PDB entry 8R3M | electron microscopy, 3.49 A resolution | chains C and D of the 10 polymer chains in the assembly

== Chain C ==
Name: DNA-directed RNA polymerase subunit beta
From: Mycolicibacterium smegmatis MC2 155
Notes: EC 2.7.7.6
Reference sequence: P60281 (RPOB_MYCS2); residue numbers follow UniProt; this construct covers 1-1169
Sequence (1169 residues; numbered 1 to 1169; the number before each row is that of its first residue):
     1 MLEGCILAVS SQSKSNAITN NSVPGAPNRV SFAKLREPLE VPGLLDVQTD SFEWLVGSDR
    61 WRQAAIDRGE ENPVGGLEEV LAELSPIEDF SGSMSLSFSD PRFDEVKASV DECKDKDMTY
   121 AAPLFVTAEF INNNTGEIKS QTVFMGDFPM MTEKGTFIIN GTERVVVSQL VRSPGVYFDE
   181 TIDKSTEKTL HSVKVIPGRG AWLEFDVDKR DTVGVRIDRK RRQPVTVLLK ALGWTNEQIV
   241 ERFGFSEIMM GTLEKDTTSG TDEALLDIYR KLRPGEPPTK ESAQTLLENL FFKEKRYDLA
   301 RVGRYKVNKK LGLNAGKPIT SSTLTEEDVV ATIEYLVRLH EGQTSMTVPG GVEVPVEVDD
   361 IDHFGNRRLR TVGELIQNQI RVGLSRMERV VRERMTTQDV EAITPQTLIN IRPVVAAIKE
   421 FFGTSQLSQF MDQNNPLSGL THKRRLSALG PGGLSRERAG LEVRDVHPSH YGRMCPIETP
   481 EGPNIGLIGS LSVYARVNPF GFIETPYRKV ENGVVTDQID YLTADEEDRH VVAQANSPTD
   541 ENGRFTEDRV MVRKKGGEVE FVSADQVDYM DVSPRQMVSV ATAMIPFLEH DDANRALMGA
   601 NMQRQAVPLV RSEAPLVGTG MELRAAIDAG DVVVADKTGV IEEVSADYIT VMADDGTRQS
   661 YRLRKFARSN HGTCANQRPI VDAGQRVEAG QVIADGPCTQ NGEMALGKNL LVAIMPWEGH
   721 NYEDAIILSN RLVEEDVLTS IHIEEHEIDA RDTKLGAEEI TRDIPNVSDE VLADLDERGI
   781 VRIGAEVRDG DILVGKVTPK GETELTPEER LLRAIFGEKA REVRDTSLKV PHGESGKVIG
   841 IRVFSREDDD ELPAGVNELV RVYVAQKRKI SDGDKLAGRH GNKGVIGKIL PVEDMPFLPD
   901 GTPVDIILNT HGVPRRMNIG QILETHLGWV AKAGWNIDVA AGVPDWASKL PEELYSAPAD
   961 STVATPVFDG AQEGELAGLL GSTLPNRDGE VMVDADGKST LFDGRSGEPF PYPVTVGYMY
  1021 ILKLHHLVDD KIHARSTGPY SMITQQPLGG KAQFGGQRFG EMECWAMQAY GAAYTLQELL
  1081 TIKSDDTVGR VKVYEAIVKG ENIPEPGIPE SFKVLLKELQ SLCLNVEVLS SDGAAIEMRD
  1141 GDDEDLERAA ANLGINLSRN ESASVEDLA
Unresolved in the structure: 1-21, 1131-1169
Curated features (UniProtKB/Swiss-Prot):
  - mutagenesis: Gln429 (Q429K/L: Rifampicin (Rif) resistant), Asp432 (D432V: Rifampicin (Rif) resistant; D432Y: Rifampicin (Rif) resistant; RbpA no longer rescues transcription in the presence of Rif. Decreased affinity for Rif, no change in affinity for RbpA), His442 (H442D/L/P/R/Y: Rifampicin (Rif) resistant), Arg445 (R445L/P: Rifampicin (Rif) resistant), Ser447 (S447L/P/W: Rifampicin (Rif) resistant; RbpA no longer rescues transcription in the presence of Rif, decreased affinity for Rif, no change in affinity for RbpA; tested in the Leu mutation), Leu449 (L449P: Rifampicin (Rif) resistant)

== Chain D ==
Name: DNA-directed RNA polymerase subunit beta'
From: Mycolicibacterium smegmatis MC2 155
Reference sequence: A0QS66 (RPOC_MYCS2); residue numbers follow UniProt; this construct covers 1-1317
Sequence (1317 residues; row label = number of the first residue in the row):
     1 MLDVNFFDEL RIGLATADDI RNWSYGEVKK PETINYRTLK PEKDGLFCEK IFGPTRDWEC
    61 YCGKYKRVRF KGIICERCGV EVTRAKVRRE RMGHIELAAP VTHIWYFKGV PSRLGYLLDL
   121 APKDLEKIIY FAAYVITSVD DEMRHNELST LEAEMAVEKK AVEDQRDADL EARAQKLEAD
   181 LAELEAEGAK SDVRRKVRDS GEREMRQLRD RAQRELDRLD EIWNTFTKLA PKQLIVDEVL
   241 YRELQDRYGE YFTGAMGAES IKKLIENFDI DAEAESLREV IRSGKGQKKL RALKRLKVVA
   301 AFQQSGNSPM GMVLDAVPVI PPELRPMVQL DGGRFATSDL NDLYRRVINR NNRLKRLIDL
   361 GAPEIIVNNE KRMLQESVDA LFDNGRRGRP VTGPGNRPLK SLSDLLKGKQ GRFRQNLLGK
   421 RVDYSGRSVI VVGPQLKLHQ CGLPKLMALE LFKPFVMKRL VDLNHAQNIK SAKRMVERQR
   481 PQVWDVLEEV IAEHPVLLNR APTLHRLGIQ AFEPQLVEGK AIQLHPLVCE AFNADFDGDQ
   541 MAVHLPLSAE AQAEARILML SSNNILSPAS GKPLAMPRLD MVTGLYYLTT LVEGATGEYQ
   601 AATKDAPEQG VYSSPAEAIM AMDRGALSVR AKIKVRLTEL RPPTDLEAQL FENGWKPGDA
   661 WTAETTLGRV MFNELLPKSY PFVNEQMHKK VQARIINDLA ERFPMIVVAQ TVDKLKDAGF
   721 YWATRSGVTV SMADVLVPPQ KQEILERHEA EADAIERKYQ RGALNHTERN ESLVKIWQDA
   781 TEEVGKALEE FYPADNPIIT IVKSGATGNL TQTRTLAGMK GLVTNPKGEF IPRPIKSSFR
   841 EGLTVLEYFI NTHGARKGLA DTALRTADSG YLTRRLVDVS QDVIVREHDC ETERGINVTL
   901 AERGPDGTLI RDAHVETSAF ARTLATDAVD ANGNVIIERG HDLGDPAIDA LLAAGITTVK
   961 VRSVLTCTSA TGVCAMCYGR SMATGKLVDI GEAVGIVAAQ SIGEPGTQLT MRTFHQGGVT
  1021 GGADIVGGLP RVQELFEARV PRNKAPIADV AGRVRLEESD KFFKITIVPD DGGEEVVYDK
  1081 LSKRQRLRVI THEDGTEGVL SDGDHVEVGD QLMEGAADPH EVLRVQGPRE VQIHLVKEVQ
  1141 EVYRAQGVSI HDKHIEVIVR QMLRRVTIID SGSTEFLPGS LTERAEFEAE NRRVVAEGGE
  1201 PAAGRPVLMG ITKASLATDS WLSAASFQET TRVLTDAAIN CRSDKLNGLK ENVIIGKLIP
  1261 AGTGISRYRN IQVQPTEEAR AAAYTIPSYE DQYYSPDFGQ ATGAAVPLDD YGYSDYR
Unresolved in the structure: 1-3, 1284-1317
Curated features (UniProtKB/Swiss-Prot):
  - binding site (Zn(2+)): Cys60, Cys62, Cys75, Cys78, Cys890, Cys967, Cys974, Cys977
  - binding site (Mg(2+)): Asp535, Asp537, Asp539
Bound ions: Zn2+ site 1: Cys60, Cys62, Cys75, Cys78; Mg2+: Asp535, Asp537, Asp539 (shared with 1 residue of chain H); Zn2+ site 2: Cys890, Cys967, Cys974, Cys977

== How chain C and chain D interact ==
Contacting residue pairs (275; chain C residue first):
  Lys184(C) - Thr1020(D)  hydrogen bond
  Leu461(C) - Ala860(D)  hydrophobic
  Glu462(C) - Gln1016(D)
  Arg464(C) - Arg856(D)  hydrogen bond (backbone-side chain)
  Asp465(C) - Pro826(D)
  Val466(C) - His853(D)  hydrogen bond (backbone-side chain)
  Val466(C) - Arg856(D)
  His467(C) - Phe849(D)
  Pro468(C) - Phe849(D)  hydrophobic
  Tyr471(C) - Val845(D)
  Tyr471(C) - Phe849(D)
  Pro476(C) - Phe849(D)  hydrophobic
  Pro476(C) - Arg856(D)  hydrogen bond (backbone-side chain)
  Thr479(C) - Arg856(D)
  Glu481(C) - Leu859(D)
  Ile485(C) - Leu859(D)  hydrophobic
  Gly486(C) - Arg856(D)
  Gln534(C) - Leu846(D)
  Met551(C) - Leu846(D)  hydrophobic
  Arg553(C) - Leu846(D)
  Val559(C) - Arg833(D)
  Val559(C) - Leu846(D)  hydrophobic
  Phe561(C) - Arg833(D)
  Pro574(C) - Val845(D)
  Met577(C) - Val845(D)  hydrophobic
  Leu588(C) - Tyr848(D)  hydrogen bond (backbone-side chain)
  Glu589(C) - Gly842(D)
  Glu589(C) - Leu843(D)  hydrogen bond (backbone-backbone)
  His590(C) - Phe839(D)
  His590(C) - Arg840(D)  hydrogen bond (side chain-backbone)
  His590(C) - Glu841(D)
  Asp591(C) - Phe839(D)
  Asp591(C) - Tyr848(D)  hydrogen bond (backbone-side chain)
  Asp592(C) - Phe839(D)
  Asp592(C) - Tyr848(D)
  Asp592(C) - Asn851(D)
  Ala593(C) - Asn851(D)
  Ala593(C) - Ala855(D)  hydrophobic
  Ala596(C) - Tyr848(D)
  Ile714(C) - Thr729(D)  hydrogen bond (backbone-side chain)
  Met715(C) - Thr724(D)
  Pro716(C) - Ala723(D)
  Pro716(C) - Thr724(D)
  Pro716(C) - Val728(D)
  Trp717(C) - Thr724(D)
  Glu718(C) - Pro434(D)
  Glu718(C) - Phe720(D)
  Glu718(C) - Thr724(D)  hydrogen bond (backbone-side chain)
  Glu718(C) - Arg725(D)  salt bridge
  Gly719(C) - Val432(D)
  Gly719(C) - Phe720(D)
  His720(C) - Val432(D)
  His720(C) - Pro434(D)
  Tyr722(C) - Val432(D)  hydrophobic
  Tyr722(C) - Pro526(D)  hydrogen bond (side chain-backbone)
  Tyr722(C) - Phe536(D)
  Tyr722(C) - Arg578(D)  hydrogen bond
  Tyr722(C) - Leu579(D)  hydrophobic
  Tyr722(C) - Asp580(D)
  Tyr722(C) - Met581(D)
  Glu723(C) - Asp535(D)
  Glu723(C) - Phe536(D)  hydrogen bond (backbone-backbone)
  Glu723(C) - Arg578(D)  salt bridge
  Glu723(C) - Leu579(D)
  Asp724(C) - Phe536(D)
  Ala725(C) - Val432(D)  hydrophobic
  Ala725(C) - Phe536(D)
  Arg788(C) - Gln479(D)  hydrogen bond
  Glu804(C) - Arg67(D)  salt bridge
  Pro807(C) - Arg67(D)
  His832(C) - Glu477(D)  salt bridge
  Lys875(C) - Asp537(D)
  Lys883(C) - Asp537(D)
  Val885(C) - Ile430(D)
  Val885(C) - Val431(D)  hydrophobic
  Val885(C) - Phe536(D)  hydrogen bond (backbone-backbone)
  Val885(C) - Gly538(D)
  Ile886(C) - Val431(D)
  Asn909(C) - Asp580(D)  hydrogen bond
  Thr910(C) - Val728(D)
  Thr910(C) - Thr729(D)
  Thr910(C) - Val730(D)
  His911(C) - Asp580(D)  salt bridge
  His911(C) - Thr583(D)  hydrogen bond
  Arg915(C) - Thr807(D)  hydrogen bond
  Arg915(C) - Gln812(D)
  Met917(C) - Leu816(D)  hydrophobic
  Met917(C) - Phe839(D)  hydrophobic
  Ile919(C) - Val730(D)  hydrophobic
  Ile919(C) - Met732(D)  hydrophobic
  Ile919(C) - Leu816(D)  hydrophobic
  Ile922(C) - Val730(D)  hydrophobic
  Leu923(C) - Met732(D)  hydrophobic
  His926(C) - Ser731(D)
  His926(C) - Met732(D)
  Glu973(C) - Arg840(D)
  Glu973(C) - Glu841(D)
  Asp996(C) - Ser731(D)  hydrogen bond (backbone-side chain)
  Asp996(C) - Ala733(D)
  Lys998(C) - Thr729(D)
  Lys998(C) - Ser731(D)
  Lys998(C) - Asp734(D)  salt bridge
  Asp1003(C) - Arg725(D)  salt bridge
  Pro1011(C) - Arg725(D)
  Tyr1012(C) - Tyr587(D)
  Tyr1012(C) - Arg630(D)  hydrogen bond
  Tyr1012(C) - Gly727(D)
  Thr1015(C) - Thr729(D)  hydrogen bond (backbone-side chain)
  Thr1015(C) - Val730(D)  hydrogen bond (side chain-backbone)
  Thr1015(C) - Ser731(D)
  Val1028(C) - Val429(D)  hydrophobic
  Val1028(C) - Lys520(D)
  Asp1029(C) - Lys520(D)  salt bridge
  Lys1031(C) - Arg427(D)
  Lys1031(C) - Ser428(D)
  Lys1031(C) - Gln540(D)
  Ile1032(C) - Arg427(D)
  Ile1032(C) - Ser428(D)
  Ile1032(C) - Lys520(D)
  His1033(C) - Gly426(D)
  His1033(C) - Arg427(D)  hydrogen bond (backbone-backbone)
  His1033(C) - Met447(D)
  Ala1034(C) - Ser425(D)
  Ala1034(C) - Glu450(D)
  Ala1034(C) - Leu451(D)  hydrophobic
  Arg1035(C) - Asp423(D)  salt bridge
  Arg1035(C) - Tyr424(D)  hydrogen bond (backbone-backbone)
  Arg1035(C) - Ser425(D)  hydrogen bond (backbone-backbone)
  Arg1035(C) - Glu450(D)
  Ser1036(C) - Asp423(D)
  Ser1036(C) - Tyr424(D)
  Ser1036(C) - Glu450(D)  hydrogen bond (side chain-backbone)
  Tyr1040(C) - Asp423(D)  hydrogen bond
  Gln1046(C) - Lys420(D)
  Pro1047(C) - Arg421(D)
  Pro1047(C) - Asp423(D)
  Leu1048(C) - Arg421(D)
  Gly1049(C) - Arg421(D)
  Phe1054(C) - Glu450(D)
  Gly1056(C) - Arg421(D)  hydrogen bond (backbone-side chain)
  Gln1057(C) - Lys420(D)
  Gln1057(C) - Arg421(D)
  Gln1057(C) - Val422(D)  hydrogen bond (backbone-backbone)
  Gln1057(C) - Ser425(D)
  Gln1057(C) - Gly426(D)
  Gln1057(C) - Arg427(D)  hydrogen bond
  Arg1058(C) - Gly419(D)  hydrogen bond (side chain-backbone)
  Arg1058(C) - Lys420(D)
  Arg1058(C) - Arg421(D)
  Phe1059(C) - Gly419(D)
  Phe1059(C) - Lys420(D)  hydrogen bond (backbone-backbone)
  Gly1060(C) - Leu418(D)
  Gly1060(C) - Gly419(D)
  Glu1061(C) - Leu417(D)
  Glu1061(C) - Leu418(D)
  Glu1061(C) - Lys1250(D)  salt bridge
  Met1062(C) - Pro502(D)  hydrophobic
  Met1062(C) - Thr503(D)
  Glu1063(C) - Asn499(D)
  Glu1063(C) - Thr503(D)  hydrogen bond
  Trp1065(C) - Arg874(D)
  Trp1065(C) - Val877(D)  hydrophobic
  Trp1065(C) - Ile996(D)
  Trp1065(C) - Gln1000(D)
  Ala1066(C) - Thr503(D)
  Ala1066(C) - Arg506(D)
  Ala1066(C) - Gln1000(D)
  Met1067(C) - Leu497(D)  hydrophobic
  Met1067(C) - Ile509(D)  hydrophobic
  Met1067(C) - Met559(D)  hydrophobic
  Gln1068(C) - Gln881(D)  hydrogen bond
  Gln1068(C) - Ala993(D)
  Gln1068(C) - Ile996(D)
  Gln1068(C) - Leu1249(D)
  Gln1068(C) - Val1253(D)
  Ala1069(C) - Arg506(D)
  Ala1069(C) - Glu992(D)
  Ala1069(C) - Ile996(D)  hydrophobic
  Ala1069(C) - Val997(D)  hydrophobic
  Ala1069(C) - Gln1000(D)
  Tyr1070(C) - Arg506(D)  hydrogen bond (side chain-backbone)
  Tyr1070(C) - Leu507(D)
  Tyr1070(C) - Ile509(D)  hydrogen bond (side chain-backbone)
  Tyr1070(C) - Gln510(D)
  Tyr1070(C) - Met559(D)  hydrophobic
  Tyr1070(C) - Asn564(D)
  Gly1071(C) - Gly1262(D)
  Gly1071(C) - Thr1263(D)  hydrogen bond (backbone-backbone)
  Ala1072(C) - Glu554(D)
  Ala1073(C) - Glu554(D)
  Ala1073(C) - Ile1259(D)  hydrophobic
  Ala1073(C) - Ala1261(D)
  Ala1073(C) - Thr1263(D)  hydrogen bond (backbone-side chain)
  Ala1073(C) - Gly1264(D)
  Tyr1074(C) - Glu550(D)
  Tyr1074(C) - Glu554(D)  hydrogen bond (backbone-side chain)
  Tyr1074(C) - Thr1263(D)
  Tyr1074(C) - Arg1269(D)
  Thr1075(C) - Ala551(D)
  Thr1075(C) - Glu554(D)  hydrogen bond
  Gln1077(C) - Gly1256(D)  hydrogen bond (side chain-backbone)
  Gln1077(C) - Leu1258(D)
  Glu1078(C) - Leu547(D)
  Leu1079(C) - Val422(D)
  Leu1080(C) - Lys420(D)  hydrogen bond (backbone-side chain)
  Lys1083(C) - Val422(D)
  Lys1083(C) - Asp423(D)  hydrogen bond (backbone-backbone)
  Lys1083(C) - Leu545(D)  hydrogen bond (side chain-backbone)
  Lys1083(C) - Leu547(D)
  Ser1084(C) - Lys420(D)
  Ser1084(C) - Arg421(D)  hydrogen bond (side chain-backbone)
  Asp1085(C) - Lys420(D)  salt bridge
  Tyr1094(C) - Tyr424(D)
  Ile1097(C) - Tyr424(D)
  Ile1097(C) - Pro454(D)  hydrophobic
  Ile1097(C) - Phe455(D)  hydrophobic
  Val1098(C) - Lys458(D)
  Val1098(C) - Ile469(D)  hydrophobic
  Ile1103(C) - Ser548(D)
  Pro1106(C) - Asn5(D)
  Ile1108(C) - Val4(D)  hydrophobic
  Ile1108(C) - Phe7(D)  hydrophobic
  Pro1109(C) - Ile1255(D)
  Pro1109(C) - Gly1256(D)
  Glu1110(C) - Arg89(D)  salt bridge
  Ser1111(C) - Arg412(D)
  Ser1111(C) - Lys420(D)
  Phe1112(C) - Ile1254(D)
  Phe1112(C) - Ile1255(D)  hydrophobic
  Val1114(C) - Arg89(D)
  Val1114(C) - Arg412(D)
  Leu1115(C) - Arg412(D)
  Leu1115(C) - Phe413(D)  hydrophobic
  Lys1117(C) - Glu90(D)
  Lys1117(C) - Met92(D)
  Lys1117(C) - Leu324(D)
  Glu1118(C) - Leu402(D)
  Glu1118(C) - Leu405(D)
  Glu1118(C) - Leu406(D)
  Glu1118(C) - Arg412(D)  salt bridge
  Leu1119(C) - Leu1234(D)  hydrophobic
  Gln1120(C) - Trp23(D)
  Gln1120(C) - Met92(D)
  Ser1121(C) - Pro318(D)
  Ser1121(C) - Ile320(D)
  Ser1121(C) - Tyr344(D)  hydrogen bond
  Ser1121(C) - Leu402(D)
  Leu1122(C) - His103(D)  hydrogen bond (backbone-side chain)
  Leu1122(C) - Trp105(D)  hydrophobic
  Cys1123(C) - Ala15(D)
  Cys1123(C) - Leu314(D)  hydrophobic
  Cys1123(C) - Pro318(D)
  Cys1123(C) - Phe382(D)  hydrophobic
  Leu1124(C) - Ile12(D)  hydrophobic
  Leu1124(C) - Gly13(D)
  Leu1124(C) - Trp23(D)
  Leu1124(C) - Trp105(D)  hydrophobic
  Leu1124(C) - Tyr106(D)
  Leu1124(C) - Ala1238(D)  hydrophobic
  Asn1125(C) - Arg11(D)
  Asn1125(C) - Ile12(D)
  Asn1125(C) - Gly13(D)  hydrogen bond (backbone-backbone)
  Asn1125(C) - Leu14(D)
  Asn1125(C) - Asp19(D)  hydrogen bond
  Asn1125(C) - Trp23(D)
  Val1126(C) - Leu10(D)  hydrophobic
  Val1126(C) - Arg11(D)
  Val1126(C) - Ile12(D)  hydrophobic
  Glu1127(C) - Leu10(D)
  Glu1127(C) - Arg11(D)  salt bridge
  Leu1129(C) - Asp8(D)  hydrogen bond (backbone-backbone)
  Leu1129(C) - Glu9(D)  hydrogen bond (backbone-backbone)
  Leu1129(C) - Arg11(D)
  Ser1130(C) - Phe6(D)
  Ser1130(C) - Asp8(D)
Interface residues without a listed pair, chain C (157 interface residues in all): Gly460, His470, Cys475, Ile477, Val552, Asn594, Leu597, Lys754, Asp789, Gly790, Thr806, Gly873, Gly884, Gly887, Val913, Pro914, Phe968, Phe1010, Pro1013, Val1014, Thr1037, Met1042, Gly1050, Leu1076, Thr1081, Val1093, Gly1100, Gly1107, Val1128
Interface residues without a listed pair, chain D (176 interface residues in all): Ile20, Leu39, Pro321, Val328, Ser403, Asn416, Pro444, Lys453, Met457, Arg478, Ala501, Ala521, Cys529, His544, Pro546, Leu558, Tyr721, Ser726, Ala806, Thr815, Thr844, Ile850, Thr852, Lys857, Asp861, Thr873, Phe1014, His1015, Val1019, Trp1221, Lys1257

== Overview ==
The interface between chain C and chain D involves 157 residues on one side and 176 on the other; the contacts
include 51 hydrogen bonds and 14 salt bridges. Among the polar pairs are Glu718(C)-Arg725(D),
Glu723(C)-Arg578(D) and Glu804(C)-Arg67(D).
Here chain C is DNA-directed RNA polymerase subunit beta and chain D is DNA-directed RNA polymerase subunit
beta', both from Mycolicibacterium smegmatis MC2 155. Entry 8R3M (Mycobacterium smegnatis RNA polymerase
transcription initiation complex with SigmaA, RbpA, HelD N-terminal, CO and PCh loop ...) was determined by
electron microscopy (same publication as 8Q3I, 8QN8, 8QTI, 8QU6, 8R2M, 8R6P and 8R6R).
